7FL6 - chains A and B; structure by X-ray diffraction, 1.58 A resolution.

Chain A:
Molecule: Pre-mRNA-splicing factor 8
From: Saccharomyces cerevisiae S288C
UniProtKB: P33334 (PRP8_YEAST); residue numbers follow UniProt; this construct covers 1836-2090
Sequence (258 residues; row label = number of the first residue in the row):
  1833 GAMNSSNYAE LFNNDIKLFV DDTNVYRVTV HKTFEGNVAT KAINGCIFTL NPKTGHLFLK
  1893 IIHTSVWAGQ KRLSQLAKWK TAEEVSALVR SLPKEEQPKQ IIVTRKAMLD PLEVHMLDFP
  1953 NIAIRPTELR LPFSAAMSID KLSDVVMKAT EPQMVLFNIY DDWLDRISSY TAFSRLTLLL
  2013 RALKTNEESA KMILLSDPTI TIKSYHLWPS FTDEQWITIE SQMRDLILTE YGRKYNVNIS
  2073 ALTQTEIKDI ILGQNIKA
Unresolved in the structure: 2070-2090
Differences from the reference sequence: expression tag (1833-1835)
Curated features (UniProtKB/Swiss-Prot):
  - mutagenesis: Asp1853 (D1853A: Alters protein folding. Severely impaired growth. Strongly reduced growth at 35 degrees Celsius; when associated with A-1854; D1853N: Reduced growth at 30 degrees Celsius ...), Asp1854 (D1854A: Reduced growth at 30 degrees Celsius. Strongly reduced growth at 16 degrees Celsius. Strongly reduced growth at 35 degrees Celsius; when associated with A-1853 ...), Thr1855 (T1855A: Reduced growth at 30 degrees Celsius. Strongly reduced growth at 16 degrees Celsius), Thr1936 (T1936A: Reduced growth at 30 degrees Celsius. Strongly reduced growth at 16 degrees Celsius), Arg1937 (R1937K: Severely impaired growth. Reduced growth at 30 degrees Celsius. Strongly reduced growth at 16 degrees Celsius)
Ligand contacts: VIK (methyl [(3S)-1,1-dioxo-1lambda~6~-thiolan-3-yl]acetate): Tyr1840, Phe1844, Leu1961, Arg1962, Leu1963, Pro1964, Tyr2002, Phe2005, Ser2006, Thr2009

Chain B:
Molecule: A1 cistron-splicing factor AAR2
From: Saccharomyces cerevisiae S288C
UniProtKB: P32357 (AAR2_YEAST); aligned to UniProt positions 1-317 over residues 1-317
Sequence (308 residues; numbered -3 to 317; 13 numbers in that range are skipped by the numbering (no residue carries them; nothing is unmodelled there); the number before each row is that of its first residue; numbers below 1 keep their minus sign (Gly-3 is residue -3)):
    -3 GAMAMNTVPF TSAPIEVTIG IDQYSFNVKE NQPFHGIKDI PIGHVHVIHF QHADNSSMRY
    57 GYWFDCRMGN FYIQYDPKDG LYKMMEERDG AKFENIVHNF KERQMMVSYP KIDEDDTWYN
   117 LTEFVQMDKI RKIVRKDENQ FSYVDSSMTT VQENEL
   166 SSSSSDPAHS LNYTVINFKS REAIRPGHEM EDFLDKSYYL NTVMLQGIFK NSSNYFGELQ
   226 FAFLNAMFFG NYGSSLQWHA MIELICSSAT VPKHMLDKLD EILYYQIKTL PEQYSDILLN
   286 ERVWNICLYS SFQKNSLHNT EKIMENKYPE LL
Unresolved in the structure: -3 to 0, 166-169
Differences from the reference sequence: expression tag (-3 to 0); conflict Ser166 (Leu153 in P32357), Ser167 (Lys154 in P32357), Ser170 (Asp in P32357)
Curated features (UniProtKB/Swiss-Prot):
  - region: Leu261 to Ile282 (Leucine-zipper)
  - modified residue: Ser253 (Phosphoserine), Thr274 (Phosphothreonine)

How chain A and chain B interact:
Residue-residue contacts (17):
  Gln1907(A) with Met195(B); Leu199(B)
  Leu1908(A) with Met195(B), hydrophobic
  Trp1911(A) with Glu194(B); Met195(B), hydrophobic; Phe198(B), hydrophobic
  Asp1942(A) with Lys184(B), salt bridge; Phe198(B)
  Glu1945(A) with Lys184(B), salt bridge
  Val1946(A) with Ile189(B), hydrophobic; Glu194(B); Phe198(B), hydrophobic
  His1947(A) with Glu194(B), salt bridge
  Leu1949(A) with Lys184(B); Ser185(B); Arg186(B)
  Asp1950(A) with Arg186(B), salt bridge

In short:
Chain A and chain B form an interface of 9 and 8 residues respectively, with 4 salt bridges. Polar pairs
include Asp1942(A)-Lys184(B), Glu1945(A)-Lys184(B) and His1947(A)-Glu194(B). Ligands of chain A: compound VIK.
UniProt lists 5 mutagenesis sites on chain A.
Chain A is Pre-mRNA-splicing factor 8 and chain B is A1 cistron-splicing factor AAR2, both from Saccharomyces
cerevisiae S288C; the structure, PanDDA analysis group deposition -- Aar2/RNaseH in complex with fragment
P04H10 from the F2X-Universal Library, was determined by X-ray diffraction (same publication as 5ST0, 5ST1,
5ST2, 5ST3, 5ST4, 5ST5 and 248 further entries).
